PDB entry 1VBE | X-ray diffraction, 2.80 A resolution | chains 2 and 4 of the 5 polymer chains in the assembly

[Chain 2]
Protein: Poliovirus type 3
Organism: Poliovirus type 3 (strains P3/LEON/37 AND P3/LEON 12A[1]B)
Notes: engineered mutation(s): CHAIN 1, F124L, F134L
UniProtKB: P03302 (POLG_POL3L); residues 1-271 here correspond to UniProt positions 69-339 (UniProt number = residue number + 68)
Sequence (271 residues; numbered 1 to 271; the number before each row is that of its first residue):
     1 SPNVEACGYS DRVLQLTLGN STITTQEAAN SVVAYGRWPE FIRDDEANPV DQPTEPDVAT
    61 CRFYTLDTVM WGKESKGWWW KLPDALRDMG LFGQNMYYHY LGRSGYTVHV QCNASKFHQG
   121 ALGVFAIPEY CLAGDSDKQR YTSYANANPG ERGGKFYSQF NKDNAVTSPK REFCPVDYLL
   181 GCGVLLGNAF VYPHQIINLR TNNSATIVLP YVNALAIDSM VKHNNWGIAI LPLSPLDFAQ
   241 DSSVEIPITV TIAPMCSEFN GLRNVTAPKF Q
Not modelled in the structure: 1-5

[Chain 4]
Protein: Poliovirus type 3
Organism: Poliovirus type 3 (strains P3/LEON/37 AND P3/LEON 12A[1]B)
Notes: engineered mutation(s): CHAIN 1, F124L, F134L
UniProtKB: P03302 (POLG_POL3L); residues 2-69 here correspond to UniProt positions 1-68 (UniProt number = residue number - 1)
Sequence (68 residues; numbered 2 to 69; the number before each row is that of its first residue):
     2 GAQVSSQKVG AHENSNRAYG GSTINYTTIN YYKDSASNAA SKQDYSQDPS KFTEPLKDVL
    62 IKTAPALN
Not modelled in the structure: 17-22

[How chain 2 and chain 4 interact]
Pairs across the interface (19):
  Ser10(2) - Asn69(4)  hydrogen bond (side chain-backbone)
  Asp11(2) - Leu61(4)
  Asp11(2) - Ala67(4)
  Asp11(2) - Asn69(4)  hydrogen bond (backbone-backbone)
  Arg12(2) - Leu68(4)
  Arg12(2) - Asn69(4)
  Ala29(2) - Leu68(4)  hydrophobic
  Asn30(2) - Leu57(4)
  Asn30(2) - Lys58(4)
  Asn30(2) - Asp59(4)  hydrogen bond (side chain-backbone)
  Ser31(2) - Pro56(4)
  Ser31(2) - Leu57(4)
  Ser31(2) - Lys58(4)  hydrogen bond (backbone-backbone)
  Val32(2) - Pro56(4)
  Val33(2) - Pro56(4)  hydrogen bond (backbone-backbone)
  Tyr35(2) - Lys52(4)
  Tyr35(2) - Phe53(4)  hydrophobic
  Trp38(2) - Lys58(4)
  Thr201(2) - Leu68(4)
Also at the interface, not in a pair above, chain 2 (13 interface residues in all): Ala28, Gly36

[Overview]
Chain 2 and chain 4 form an interface of 13 and 10 residues respectively, with 5 hydrogen bonds. Polar
contacts include Ser10(2)-Asn69(4), Asp11(2)-Asn69(4) and Asn30(2)-Asp59(4).
Chain 2 is Poliovirus type 3 and chain 4 is Poliovirus type 3, both from Poliovirus type 3 (strains P3/LEON/37
AND P3/LEON 12A[1]B); the structure, Poliovirus (type 3, sabin strain, mutant 242-H2) complexed with R78206,
was determined by X-ray diffraction (same publication as 1VBA, 1VBB, 1VBC and 1VBD).
